PDB entry 9JII | electron microscopy, 2.54 A resolution | chains L and H of the 6 polymer chains in the assembly

Chain L:
Name: C158 Fab light chain
Source organism: Homo sapiens
Notes: antibody fragment or engineered binder
Amino-acid sequence (110 residues; row label = number of the first residue in the row):
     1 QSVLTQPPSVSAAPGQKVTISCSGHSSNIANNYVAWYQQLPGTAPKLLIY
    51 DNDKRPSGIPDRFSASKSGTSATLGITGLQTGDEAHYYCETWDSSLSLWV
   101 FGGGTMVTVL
Disulfides: C22-C89

Chain H:
Name: C158 Fab heavy chain
Source organism: Homo sapiens
Notes: antibody fragment or engineered binder
Amino-acid sequence (125 residues; row label = number of the first residue in the row):
     1 QVQIVQSGAEVKKPGASVKVSCTASGYTFTRYGLVWVRQAPGQGLEWMGS
    51 INTGNANTIYSEKFQGRVSITRDTSASTTYMELRSLRYEDTAVYFCARER
   101 GGSVVEPAAHYMDVWGNGTTVSVTS
Disulfides: C22-C96

How chain L and chain H interact:
Pairs across the interface - 35 pairs, chain L then chain H:
  S27(L) with E106(H)
  N31(L) with E106(H), hydrogen bond
  N32(L) with E106(H), hydrogen bond; A108(H), hydrogen bond (side chain-backbone)
  Y33(L) with A108(H), hydrogen bond (backbone-backbone); A109(H), hydrophobic
  Y37(L) with Y111(H); M112(H), hydrogen bond (side chain-backbone)
  Q39(L) with Q39(H), hydrogen bond
  A44(L) with F95(H), hydrophobic; G116(H)
  P45(L) with F95(H); W115(H)
  L47(L) with Y111(H), hydrophobic; M112(H); D113(H)
  Y50(L) with Y111(H), hydrophobic
  D51(L) with A109(H)
  Y88(L) with Q39(H), hydrogen bond; G44(H); L45(H)
  E90(L) with H110(H), salt bridge; M112(H)
  W92(L) with V104(H), hydrophobic
  S94(L) with E106(H)
  L96(L) with E62(H)
  S97(L) with E62(H), hydrogen bond (backbone-side chain)
  L98(L) with W47(H), hydrophobic; S61(H); E62(H)
  W99(L) with W47(H); S103(H); A108(H), hydrophobic; H110(H)
  F101(L) with L45(H)
Other interface residues (no listed pair), chain L (22 interface residues in all): A35, T43
Other interface residues (no listed pair), chain H (27 interface residues in all): V37, Q43, E46, I59, Y60, G102, V105, P107, N117

Summary:
22 residues of chain L face 27 of chain H across their interface; the contacts include 8 hydrogen bonds and 1
salt bridge. Polar pairs include E90(L)-H110(H), N31(L)-E106(H) and N32(L)-E106(H).
Here chain L is C158 Fab light chain and chain H is C158 Fab heavy chain, both from Homo sapiens. Entry 9JII
(Rat hepatitis E virus capsid protein E2s domain in complex with Fab C158) was determined by electron
microscopy (same publication as 9JIE, 9JIF, 9JIG, 9JIJ, 9JIK, 9JIL and 3 further entries).
